PDB entry 8HY0 | electron microscopy, 3.10 A resolution | chains C and J of the 16 polymer chains in the assembly

Chain C:
Name: Histone H2A
From: Xenopus laevis
UniProt: Q6AZJ8 (Q6AZJ8_XENLA); residues 1-129 here correspond to UniProt positions 2-130 (UniProt number = residue number + 1)
Chain sequence (129 residues; numbered 1 to 129; the number before each row is that of its first residue):
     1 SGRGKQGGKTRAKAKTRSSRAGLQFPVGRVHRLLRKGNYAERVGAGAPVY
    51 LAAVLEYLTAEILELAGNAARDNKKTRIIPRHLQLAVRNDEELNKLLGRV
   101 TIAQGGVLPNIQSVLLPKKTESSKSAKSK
Unresolved in the structure: 1-10, 120-129

Chain J:
Molecule: 352-nt DNA strand
Sequence (352 nucleotides; each row starts with the number of its first residue):
     1 ATCGCTGTTCAATACATGCACAGGATGTATATATCTGACACGTGCCTGGA
    51 GACTAGGGAGTAATCCCCTTGGCGGTTAAAACGCGGGGGACAGCGCGTAC
   101 GTGCGTTTAAGCGGTGCTAGAGCTGTCTACGACCAATTGAGCGGCCTCGG
   151 CACCGGGATTCTCCAGTCTAGAACTGGCAGTACTTTCAATACATGCACAG
   201 GATGTATATATCTGACACGTGCCTGGAGACTAGGGAGTAATCCCCTTGGC
   251 GGTTAAAACGCGGGGGACAGCGCGTACGTGCGTTTAAGCGGTGCTAGAGC
   301 TGTCTACGACCAATTGAGCGGCCTCGGCACCGGGATTCTCGATATCGAAT
   351 TC
Unresolved in the structure: 1-10, 181-352

Interface between chain C and chain J:
Contacting residue pairs (19):
  Arg11(C) with DG49(J), base contact; DA50(J), hydrogen bond to the base; DG51(J), hydrogen bond to the sugar
  Ala12(C) with DG51(J), hydrogen bond to the phosphate; DA52(J), phosphate contact
  Lys13(C) with DG51(J), phosphate contact
  Ala14(C) with DA50(J), phosphate contact; DG51(J), phosphate contact
  Lys15(C) with DA50(J), phosphate contact; DG51(J), salt bridge to the phosphate
  Thr16(C) with DA50(J), phosphate contact
  Arg17(C) with DA50(J), salt bridge to the phosphate
  Arg20(C) with DG51(J), salt bridge to the phosphate
  Gly28(C) with DG49(J), phosphate contact; DA50(J), phosphate contact
  Arg29(C) with DG49(J), phosphate contact
  Arg32(C) with DG48(J), sugar contact; DG49(J), salt bridge to the phosphate
  Arg77(C) with DC39(J), sugar contact
Other interface residues (no listed pair), chain C (13 interface residues in all): Arg42
Other interface residues (no listed pair), chain J (8 interface residues in all): DA40, DG58

In short:
13 residues of chain C and 8 residues of chain J are in contact, with 3 hydrogen bonds and 4 salt bridges.
Polar contacts include Arg11(C)-DA50(J), Arg11(C)-DG51(J) and Ala12(C)-DG51(J).
Chain C is Histone H2A (Xenopus laevis) and chain J is a 352-nt DNA strand; the structure, Composite cryo-EM
structure of the histone deacetylase complex Rpd3S in complex with nucleosome, was determined by electron
microscopy (same publication as 8HXX, 8HXY, 8HXZ and 8JHO).
